Entry 6BSG (X-ray diffraction, 2.44 A resolution); this record covers chains B and D of the 4 polymer chains in the assembly.

[Chain B]
Protein: Reverse transcriptase P51 subunit
From: Human immunodeficiency virus 1
Reference sequence: A0A076Q3N8 (A0A076Q3N8_9HIV1); residues 1-440 here correspond to UniProt positions 168-607 (UniProt number = residue number + 167)
Sequence (441 residues; row label = number of the first residue in the row; numbering starts at 0):
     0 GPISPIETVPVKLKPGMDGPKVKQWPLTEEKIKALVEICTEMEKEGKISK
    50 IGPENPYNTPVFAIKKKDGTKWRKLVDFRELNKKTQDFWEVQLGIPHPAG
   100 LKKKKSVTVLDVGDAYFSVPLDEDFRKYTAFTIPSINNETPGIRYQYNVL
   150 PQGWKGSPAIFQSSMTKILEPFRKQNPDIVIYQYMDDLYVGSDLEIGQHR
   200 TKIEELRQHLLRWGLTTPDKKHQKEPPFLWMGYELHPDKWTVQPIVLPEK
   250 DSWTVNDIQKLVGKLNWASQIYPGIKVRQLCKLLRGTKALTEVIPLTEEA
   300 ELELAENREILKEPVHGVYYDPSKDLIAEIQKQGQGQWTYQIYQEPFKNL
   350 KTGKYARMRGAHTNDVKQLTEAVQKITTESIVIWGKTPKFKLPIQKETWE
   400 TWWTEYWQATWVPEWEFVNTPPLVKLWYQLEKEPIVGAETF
Not modelled in the structure: 0-4, 213-232, 357-361, 434-440
Construct notes: expression tag (0); conflict Gly68 (Ser235 in A0A076Q3N8), Lys83 (Arg250 in A0A076Q3N8), Val411 (Ile578 in A0A076Q3N8)

[Chain D]
Molecule: 23-nt DNA strand
Sequence (23 nucleotides; numbered 2 to 24; the number before each row is that of its first residue):
     2 GTATGCCACTAGTTATTGTGGCC

[Interface between chain B and chain D]
Contacting residue pairs (7):
  Gln394(B) - DT11(D)  hydrogen bond to the phosphate
  Gln394(B) - DA12(D)  phosphate contact
  Lys395(B) - DA12(D)  hydrogen bond to the phosphate
  Lys395(B) - DG13(D)  salt bridge to the phosphate
  Phe416(B) - DT11(D)  sugar contact
  Asn418(B) - DC10(D)  hydrogen bond to the base
  Asn418(B) - DT11(D)  sugar contact
Interface residues without a listed pair, chain B (5 interface residues in all): Val417
Interface residues without a listed pair, chain D (5 interface residues in all): DA9

[In short]
The chain B/chain D interface involves 5 residues from each chain, with 3 hydrogen bonds and 1 salt bridge.
Polar pairs include Asn418(B)-DC10(D), Gln394(B)-DT11(D) and Lys395(B)-DA12(D).
Here chain B is Reverse transcriptase P51 subunit (Human immunodeficiency virus 1) and chain D is a 23-nt DNA
strand. Entry 6BSG (Structure of HIV-1 RT complexed with RNA/DNA hybrid in an RNA hydrolysis-off mode) was
determined by X-ray diffraction (same publication as 6BSH, 6BSI and 6BSJ).
